PDB entry 9M36 | electron microscopy, 2.48 A resolution | chains A and B of the 4 polymer chains in the assembly

[Chain A (and B)]
Protein: Short transient receptor potential channel 5
Organism: Homo sapiens
Notes: chain B of this document is another copy of the same molecule, construct and numbering; everything in this record applies to it too
UniProt: Q9UL62 (TRPC5_HUMAN); residue numbers follow UniProt; this construct covers 1-764
Amino-acid sequence (764 residues; each row starts with the number of its first residue):
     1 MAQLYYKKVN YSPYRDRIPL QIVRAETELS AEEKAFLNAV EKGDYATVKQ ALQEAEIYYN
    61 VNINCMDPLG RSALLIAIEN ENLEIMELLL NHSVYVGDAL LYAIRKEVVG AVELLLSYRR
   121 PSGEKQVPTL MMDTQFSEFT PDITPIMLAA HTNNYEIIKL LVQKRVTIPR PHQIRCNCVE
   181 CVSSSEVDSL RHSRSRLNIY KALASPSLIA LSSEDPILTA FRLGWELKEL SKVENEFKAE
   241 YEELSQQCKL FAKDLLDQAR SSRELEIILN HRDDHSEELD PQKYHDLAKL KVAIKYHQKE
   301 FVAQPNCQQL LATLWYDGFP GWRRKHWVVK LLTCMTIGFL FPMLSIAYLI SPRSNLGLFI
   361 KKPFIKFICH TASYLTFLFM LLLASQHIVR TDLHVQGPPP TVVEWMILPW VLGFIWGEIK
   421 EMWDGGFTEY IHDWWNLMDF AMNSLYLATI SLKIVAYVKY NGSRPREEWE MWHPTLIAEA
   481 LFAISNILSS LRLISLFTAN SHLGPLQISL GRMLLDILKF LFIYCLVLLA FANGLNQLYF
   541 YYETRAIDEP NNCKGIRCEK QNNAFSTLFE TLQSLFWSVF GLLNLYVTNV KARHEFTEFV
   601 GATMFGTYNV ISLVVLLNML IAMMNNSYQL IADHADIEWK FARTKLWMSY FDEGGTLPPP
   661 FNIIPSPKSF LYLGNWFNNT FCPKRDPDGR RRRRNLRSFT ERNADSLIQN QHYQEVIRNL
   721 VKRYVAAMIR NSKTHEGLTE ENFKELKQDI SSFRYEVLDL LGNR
Disordered / not traced: 1-16, 119-133, 274-285, 665-705, 734-764
UniProt features mapped onto this chain:
  - binding site (Zn(2+)): His172, Cys176, Cys178, Cys181
  - binding site (Ca(2+)): Glu418, Glu421, Asn436, Asp439
  - glycosylation: Asn461 (N-linked (GlcNAc...) asparagine)
  - natural variant: Lys34 (deletion: Found in a patient with mental disorder and obesity), Thr134 (T134M: Found in a patient with mental disorder and obesity; uncertain significance), Pro667 (P667T: Found in a patient with severe delayed speech, autism spectrum and Gilles de la Tourette disorders), Tyr672 (Y672H: Found in a patient with mental disorder and obesity; uncertain significance), Leu738 (L738I: Found in a patient with mental disorder and obesity; uncertain significance)
Disulfide bonds: Cys553-Cys558
Metal / ion sites: Zn2+: His172, Cys176, Cys178
Residues lining bound ligands:
  - A1L5I ([(2S)-2-[(E)-octadec-9-enoyl]oxy-3-oxidanyl-propyl] octadec-9-enoate), molecule 1: Leu514, Leu521, Tyr524, Cys525, Leu528, Arg557, Phe569, Leu572, Gln573, Phe576, Trp577, Val579, Ser612
  - A1L5I, molecule 2: Phe599, Ala602, Thr603, Gly606, Thr607, Val610, Ile611, Val614, Val615
  - phosphatidylethanolamine (PTY), molecule 1: Asp433, Trp434, Trp435, Leu437, Met438, Ala441, Ile484, Ile487, Leu488, Leu491, Ile494, Gln507, Gly511, Leu514
  - phosphatidylethanolamine (PTY), molecule 2: Phe531, Phe599, Val600, Thr603, Met604, Thr607, Ile611

[Interface between chain A and chain B]
Contacting residue pairs - 164 pairs, chain A then chain B:
  Arg17(A) - Thr167(B)
  Arg17(A) - Ile168(B)
  Arg17(A) - Arg170(B)  hydrogen bond (backbone-side chain)
  Ile18(A) - Thr167(B)
  Ile18(A) - Ile168(B)  hydrogen bond (backbone-backbone)
  Ile18(A) - Arg170(B)
  Ile18(A) - Leu203(B)  hydrophobic
  Leu20(A) - Ile146(B)  hydrophobic
  Leu20(A) - Val162(B)
  Leu20(A) - Val166(B)  hydrogen bond (backbone-backbone)
  Leu20(A) - Ile168(B)  hydrophobic
  Leu20(A) - Ser212(B)
  Gln21(A) - Val162(B)
  Gln21(A) - Arg165(B)  hydrogen bond
  Gln21(A) - Ser212(B)  hydrogen bond (backbone-backbone)
  Ile22(A) - Val162(B)  hydrophobic
  Ile22(A) - Leu211(B)  hydrophobic
  Val23(A) - Ser212(B)
  Val23(A) - Ser213(B)
  Val23(A) - Glu214(B)
  Arg24(A) - Ala210(B)  hydrogen bond (side chain-backbone)
  Arg24(A) - Ser213(B)  hydrogen bond (side chain-backbone)
  Arg24(A) - Glu214(B)  hydrogen bond (side chain-backbone)
  Arg24(A) - Pro216(B)
  Arg24(A) - Gln714(B)
  Arg24(A) - Ile717(B)
  Arg24(A) - Arg718(B)
  Ala25(A) - Arg718(B)
  Glu26(A) - Lys159(B)  salt bridge
  Glu28(A) - Gln163(B)  hydrogen bond
  Pro68(A) - Lys159(B)
  Leu69(A) - Val725(B)  hydrophobic
  Leu69(A) - Ile729(B)  hydrophobic
  Glu79(A) - Lys733(B)  salt bridge
  Arg105(A) - Arg730(B)  hydrogen bond (backbone-side chain)
  Phe136(A) - Lys722(B)
  Phe136(A) - Arg723(B)
  Phe136(A) - Ala726(B)  hydrophobic
  Ser137(A) - Arg260(B)  hydrogen bond (backbone-side chain)
  Glu138(A) - Arg260(B)
  Glu138(A) - Ala726(B)
  Phe139(A) - Arg260(B)  hydrogen bond (backbone-side chain)
  Thr140(A) - Arg260(B)
  Ile174(A) - Arg324(B)  hydrogen bond (backbone-side chain)
  Arg175(A) - Arg324(B)
  Cys176(A) - Arg324(B)  hydrogen bond (backbone-side chain)
  Asp188(A) - Ser261(B)
  Asp188(A) - Ser262(B)  hydrogen bond (side chain-backbone)
  Ser189(A) - Ser262(B)  hydrogen bond (backbone-side chain)
  Ser189(A) - Gln309(B)  hydrogen bond (backbone-side chain)
  Leu190(A) - Ala259(B)
  Leu190(A) - Arg260(B)
  Leu190(A) - Ser261(B)
  Leu190(A) - Ser262(B)  hydrogen bond (backbone-side chain)
  Leu190(A) - Asn306(B)
  Leu190(A) - Gln309(B)
  Arg191(A) - Arg260(B)
  Arg191(A) - Ser261(B)
  Ser193(A) - Gln309(B)
  Val233(A) - Arg323(B)
  Glu234(A) - Arg323(B)  salt bridge
  Asn235(A) - Arg323(B)
  Glu236(A) - Pro305(B)
  Glu236(A) - Gln308(B)
  Glu236(A) - Lys640(B)  salt bridge
  Glu236(A) - Arg643(B)  salt bridge
  Phe237(A) - Pro305(B)  hydrophobic
  Phe237(A) - Asn306(B)
  Lys519(A) - His502(B)
  Phe520(A) - Leu510(B)  hydrophobic
  Phe522(A) - Phe497(B)  hydrophobic
  Phe522(A) - Leu503(B)  hydrophobic
  Ile523(A) - Ile494(B)  hydrophobic
  Ile523(A) - Phe497(B)  hydrophobic
  Leu526(A) - Ser490(B)
  Leu526(A) - Leu493(B)  hydrophobic
  Leu526(A) - Ile494(B)  hydrophobic
  Leu526(A) - Phe497(B)  hydrophobic
  Ala530(A) - Ile487(B)
  Ala530(A) - Ser490(B)
  Ala530(A) - Leu491(B)  hydrophobic
  Phe531(A) - Ile487(B)  hydrophobic
  Asn533(A) - Leu381(B)
  Asn533(A) - Leu382(B)
  Asn533(A) - Asn486(B)
  Asn533(A) - Ser490(B)  hydrogen bond
  Gly534(A) - Ala483(B)
  Gly534(A) - Ile487(B)
  Asn536(A) - Ser385(B)  hydrogen bond
  Asn536(A) - Gln386(B)
  Gln537(A) - Leu381(B)
  Gln537(A) - Ala384(B)
  Gln537(A) - Ser385(B)  hydrogen bond (side chain-backbone)
  Gln537(A) - Phe482(B)
  Gln537(A) - Ala483(B)
  Gln537(A) - Asn486(B)  hydrogen bond
  Leu538(A) - Ala480(B)  hydrophobic
  Leu538(A) - Ala483(B)
  Phe540(A) - Ala384(B)
  Phe540(A) - Ser385(B)
  Phe540(A) - His387(B)
  Phe540(A) - Arg390(B)
  Tyr541(A) - Arg390(B)  hydrogen bond
  Tyr541(A) - Leu393(B)
  Tyr541(A) - Arg466(B)
  Tyr541(A) - Glu479(B)  hydrogen bond
  Tyr542(A) - Arg466(B)
  Tyr542(A) - Leu476(B)
  Lys560(A) - Glu559(B)  salt bridge
  Leu568(A) - Leu382(B)  hydrophobic
  Leu568(A) - Gln386(B)
  Leu583(A) - Leu582(B)
  Leu585(A) - Ile556(B)
  Leu585(A) - Trp577(B)
  Tyr586(A) - Arg557(B)
  Tyr586(A) - Cys558(B)
  Tyr586(A) - Glu559(B)
  Thr588(A) - Arg557(B)
  Asn589(A) - Cys553(B)
  Asn589(A) - Arg557(B)  hydrogen bond (side chain-backbone)
  Ala592(A) - Glu467(B)
  Arg593(A) - Cys553(B)  hydrogen bond
  His594(A) - Arg466(B)  hydrogen bond (side chain-backbone)
  His594(A) - Leu476(B)
  Glu595(A) - Met471(B)
  Phe596(A) - Met471(B)
  Phe596(A) - Trp472(B)  hydrophobic
  Phe596(A) - Ile477(B)  hydrophobic
  Phe596(A) - Ala480(B)  hydrophobic
  Glu598(A) - Arg557(B)
  Phe599(A) - Phe569(B)  hydrophobic
  Phe599(A) - Gln573(B)
  Val600(A) - Ala480(B)  hydrophobic
  Ala602(A) - Arg557(B)
  Ala602(A) - Trp577(B)
  Met604(A) - Ala483(B)  hydrophobic
  Met604(A) - Ile484(B)  hydrophobic
  Met604(A) - Ile487(B)  hydrophobic
  Phe605(A) - Trp577(B)  hydrophobic
  Phe605(A) - Leu582(B)  hydrophobic
  Gly606(A) - Phe576(B)
  Gly606(A) - Trp577(B)
  Asn609(A) - Phe580(B)
  Val610(A) - Phe576(B)  hydrophobic
  Val610(A) - Phe580(B)  hydrophobic
  Leu613(A) - Phe580(B)  hydrophobic
  Val614(A) - Phe580(B)  hydrophobic
  Val614(A) - Leu620(B)  hydrophobic
  Val614(A) - Met624(B)
  Asn618(A) - Leu617(B)
  Asn618(A) - Leu620(B)
  Asn618(A) - Ile621(B)
  Asn618(A) - Met624(B)
  Met619(A) - Leu510(B)
  Met619(A) - Met513(B)  hydrophobic
  Met619(A) - Ile517(B)  hydrophobic
  Met619(A) - Met624(B)
  Ala622(A) - Met624(B)
  Ala622(A) - Asn625(B)
  Ala622(A) - Tyr628(B)
  Met623(A) - Leu506(B)  hydrophobic
  Met623(A) - Tyr628(B)
  Asn625(A) - Asn625(B)  hydrogen bond
  Asn626(A) - Tyr628(B)
Also at the interface, not in a pair above, chain A (86 interface residues in all): Pro19, Arg71, Cys181, Val527, Glu543, Gly581, Thr597, Val615, Ile621, Gln629
Also at the interface, not in a pair above, chain B (101 interface residues in all): Tyr155, Pro169, Pro171, Leu208, Ile209, Leu265, Trp469, Leu514, Asn552, Lys554, Gln561, Gln629, Ala632, Val721

[Summary]
The interface between chain A and chain B involves 86 residues on one side and 101 on the other, with 28
hydrogen bonds and 6 salt bridges. Polar pairs include Glu26(A)-Lys159(B), Glu79(A)-Lys733(B) and
Glu234(A)-Arg323(B). Chain A binds phosphatidylethanolamine and compound A1L5I.
Both chains are Short transient receptor potential channel 5 (Homo sapiens). Entry 9M36 (Structure of human
TRPC5 in the low Ca environment) was determined by electron microscopy together with 9M4W and 9M5V from the
same study.
